Entry 6MRE (X-ray diffraction, 2.50 A resolution); this record covers chain A.

== Chain A ==
Molecule: Cysteine desulfurase
Organism: Escherichia coli (strain K12)
Notes: EC 2.8.1.7, 4.4.1.16
UniProtKB: P77444 (SUFS_ECOLI); numbering as in UniProt (aligned over 1-406)
Amino-acid sequence (420 residues; row label = number of the first residue in the row; numbers below 1 keep their minus sign (Met-13 is residue -13)):
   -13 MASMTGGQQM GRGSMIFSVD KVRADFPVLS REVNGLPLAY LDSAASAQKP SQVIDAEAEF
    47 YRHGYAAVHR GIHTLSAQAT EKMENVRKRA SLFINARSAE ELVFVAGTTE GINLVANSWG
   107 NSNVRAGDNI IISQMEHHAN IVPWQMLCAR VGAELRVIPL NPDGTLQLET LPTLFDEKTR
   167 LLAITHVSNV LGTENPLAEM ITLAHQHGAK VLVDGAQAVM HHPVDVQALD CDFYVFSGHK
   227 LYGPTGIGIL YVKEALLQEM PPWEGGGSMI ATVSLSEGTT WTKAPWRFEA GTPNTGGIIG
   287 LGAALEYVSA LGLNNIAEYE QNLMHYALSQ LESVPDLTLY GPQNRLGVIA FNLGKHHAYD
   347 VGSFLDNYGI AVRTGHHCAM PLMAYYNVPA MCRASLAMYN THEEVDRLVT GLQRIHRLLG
Disordered / not traced: -13 to 1
Modified / non-standard residues: Cys364 (S-mercaptocysteine; CSS)
Sequence notes: expression tag (-13 to 0); engineered mutation Ala92 (Arg in P77444)
Residues lining bound ligands: pyridoxal phosphate (PLP): Gly93, Thr94, Thr95, His123, Ala125, Thr171, Val173, Asn175, Asp200, Ala202, Gln203, Ser223, His225, Lys226, Gly277, Thr278
Swiss-Prot annotation at these positions:
  - active site: Cys364 (Cysteine persulfide intermediate)
  - modified residue: Lys226 (N6-(pyridoxal phosphate)lysine)
  - mutagenesis: His55 (H55A: No effect), His123 (H123A: Loss of function; possibly due to destabilization of PLP in the active site), Cys364 (C364A: Abolishes activity towards L-cysteine but not towards selenocysteine), Arg379 (R379A: Loss of function)
What the authors report for this chain:
  - conformationally variable residues (side-chain flip): Arg359
  - mutagenesis - R92A (2.5 to 3-fold): decreased catalytic activity on both substrates (citing earlier work)
  - mutagenesis - H55A: increased catalytic activity on cysteine
  - mutagenesis - H55A: increased catalytic activity on SufE
  - mutagenesis - E96A: decreased catalytic activity on SufE (citing earlier work)

== Overview ==
Chain A binds pyridoxal phosphate. UniProt lists active-site residue Cys364 and 4 mutagenesis sites. From the
paper: R92A reduces catalytic activity on both substrates; conformational variability at Arg359; 3
substitutions were tested in all.
Chain A is Cysteine desulfurase (Escherichia coli (strain K12)); the structure, E. coli cysteine desulfurase
SufS R92A with a cysteine persulfide intermediate, was determined by X-ray diffraction, deposited together
with 6MR2, 6MR6, 6MRH and 6MRI.
